8DAR - chains A and B of the 8 polymer chains in the assembly; structure by electron microscopy, 3.00 A resolution.

# Chain A (and B)
Protein: Cell division control protein 48
Organism: Saccharomyces cerevisiae
Notes: EC 3.6.4.6; chain B of this document is another copy of the same molecule, construct and numbering; everything in this record applies to it too
Reference sequence: P25694 (CDC48_YEAST); residue numbers follow UniProt; this construct covers 1-835
Sequence (838 residues; each row starts with the number of its first residue; numbers below 1 keep their minus sign (Gly-2 is residue -2)):
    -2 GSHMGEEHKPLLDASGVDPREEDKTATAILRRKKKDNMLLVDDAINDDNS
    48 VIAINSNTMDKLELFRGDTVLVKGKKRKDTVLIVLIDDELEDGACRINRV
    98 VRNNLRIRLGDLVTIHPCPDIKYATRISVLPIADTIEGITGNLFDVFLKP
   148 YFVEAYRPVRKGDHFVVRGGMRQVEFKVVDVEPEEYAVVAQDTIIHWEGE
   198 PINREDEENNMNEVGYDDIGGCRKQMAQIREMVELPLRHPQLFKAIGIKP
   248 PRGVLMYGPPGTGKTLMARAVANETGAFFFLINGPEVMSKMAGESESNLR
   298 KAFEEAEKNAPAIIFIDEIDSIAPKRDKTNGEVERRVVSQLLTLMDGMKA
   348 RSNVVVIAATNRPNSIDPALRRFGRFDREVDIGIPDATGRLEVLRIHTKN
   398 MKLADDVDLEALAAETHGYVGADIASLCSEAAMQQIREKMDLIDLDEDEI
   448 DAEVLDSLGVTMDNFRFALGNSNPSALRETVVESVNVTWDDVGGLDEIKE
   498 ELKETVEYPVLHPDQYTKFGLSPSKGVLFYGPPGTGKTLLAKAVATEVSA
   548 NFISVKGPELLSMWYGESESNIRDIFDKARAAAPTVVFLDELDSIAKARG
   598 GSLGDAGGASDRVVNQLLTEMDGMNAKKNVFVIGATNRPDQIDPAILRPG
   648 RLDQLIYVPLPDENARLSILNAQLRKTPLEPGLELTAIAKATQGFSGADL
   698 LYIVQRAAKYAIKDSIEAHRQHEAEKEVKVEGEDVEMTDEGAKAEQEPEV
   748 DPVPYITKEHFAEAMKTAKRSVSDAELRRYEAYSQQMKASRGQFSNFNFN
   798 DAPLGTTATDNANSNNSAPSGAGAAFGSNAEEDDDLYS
Not modelled in the structure: -2 to 70, 76-95, 104-207, 595-607, 720-748, 790-835 (chain B: -2 to 20, 30-70, 76-206, 595-607, 720-748, 790-835)
Sequence notes: expression tag (-2 to 0)
Ligand contacts:
  - ADP (adenosine-5'-diphosphate): Asp488, Val489, Gly490, Leu492, Pro529, Pro530, Gly531, Thr532, Gly533, Lys534, Thr535, Leu536, Ile666, Gln670, Gly694, Leu698
  - ATP (adenosine-5'-triphosphate): Asp215, Ile216, Gly217, Pro257, Gly258, Thr259, Gly260, Lys261, Thr262, Leu263, Asp314, Glu315, Val390, Ile393, His394, Gly418, Ala419
Curated features (UniProtKB/Swiss-Prot):
  - binding site (ATP): Pro257 to Leu263, Asn358, His394, Gly531 to Leu536
  - modified residue: Ser472 (Phosphoserine), Ser519 (Phosphoserine), Thr735 (Phosphothreonine), Ser770 (Phosphoserine)
  - cross-link (Glycyl lysine isopeptide (Lys-Gly)): Lys305 (interchain with G-Cter in ubiquitin), Lys322 (interchain with G-Cter in ubiquitin), Lys346 (interchain with G-Cter in ubiquitin), Lys522 (interchain with G-Cter in ubiquitin), Lys539 (interchain with G-Cter in ubiquitin), Lys594 (interchain with G-Cter in ubiquitin), Lys673 (interchain with G-Cter in ubiquitin)
  - mutagenesis: Lys261 (K261A: Moderate reduction in growth rate; K261T: Probable loss of ATP binding. Complete loss of catalytic activity), Glu315 (E315A: Moderate reduction in growth rate; E315D: Severe loss of catalytic activity without affecting cooperativity between the 2 ATP-binding regions. Slight reduction in growth rate ...), Asn358 (N358A: Slight reduction in growth rate. Restores cell growth; when associated with Q-315), Arg369 (R369A: No effect on growth rate. Restores cell growth; when associated with Q-315), Pro471 (P471A/S: Restores cell growth; when associated with Q-315), Arg475 (R475H: Restores cell growth; when associated with Q-315), Lys534 (K534A/T: Severe loss of catalytic activity. Lethal), Glu588 (E588D: Moderate reduction in growth rate; E588Q: Lethal), Arg645 (R645A: Lethal)

# Interface between chain A and chain B
Pairs across the interface - 93 pairs, chain A then chain B:
  Pro257(A) - Arg369(B)
  Pro282(A) - Ser336(B)
  Pro282(A) - Thr340(B)
  Glu283(A) - Thr340(B)
  Met285(A) - Ser336(B)
  Ser286(A) - Arg333(B)
  Ser286(A) - Ser336(B)
  Ser286(A) - Gln337(B)  hydrogen bond
  Lys287(A) - Arg333(B)  hydrogen bond (backbone-side chain)
  Met288(A) - Arg333(B)
  Ala289(A) - Arg333(B)
  Glu315(A) - Arg372(B)  salt bridge
  Lys325(A) - Arg323(B)
  Lys325(A) - Arg332(B)  hydrogen bond (backbone-side chain)
  Val330(A) - Arg333(B)
  Glu331(A) - Glu329(B)
  Met398(A) - Ile243(B)
  Met398(A) - Gly244(B)
  Met398(A) - Ile245(B)  hydrophobic
  Lys399(A) - Ala242(B)
  Lys399(A) - Ile243(B)
  Glu412(A) - Lys624(B)  salt bridge
  Ala419(A) - Phe370(B)
  Ser426(A) - Ile245(B)
  Glu427(A) - Arg375(B)  salt bridge
  Ala429(A) - Ile243(B)  hydrophobic
  Ala429(A) - Ile245(B)  hydrophobic
  Met430(A) - Glu228(B)
  Met430(A) - Phe240(B)  hydrophobic
  Ile433(A) - Leu239(B)  hydrophobic
  Ile433(A) - Phe240(B)  hydrophobic
  Arg434(A) - Thr22(B)
  Arg434(A) - Ala23(B)
  Arg434(A) - Ala25(B)
  Arg434(A) - Glu228(B)  salt bridge
  Met437(A) - Ala25(B)
  Met437(A) - Ile26(B)
  Met437(A) - Arg28(B)  hydrogen bond (backbone-side chain)
  Met437(A) - Leu232(B)  hydrophobic
  Asp438(A) - Ala25(B)
  Asp438(A) - Arg28(B)  salt bridge
  Ile440(A) - Arg28(B)  hydrogen bond (backbone-side chain)
  Leu442(A) - Ile26(B)  hydrophobic
  Leu442(A) - Leu232(B)  hydrophobic
  Leu442(A) - His236(B)  hydrogen bond (backbone-side chain)
  Asp443(A) - His236(B)
  Glu444(A) - His236(B)
  Glu446(A) - Gln238(B)
  Ile447(A) - His236(B)
  Ile447(A) - Gln238(B)
  Ile447(A) - Leu239(B)  hydrophobic
  Val457(A) - Ile243(B)  hydrophobic
  Leu466(A) - Asn622(B)
  Leu466(A) - Lys624(B)
  Gly467(A) - Lys625(B)
  Ser469(A) - Asn622(B)  hydrogen bond (backbone-side chain)
  Asn470(A) - Arg577(B)
  Asn470(A) - Lys625(B)  hydrogen bond
  Pro471(A) - Asn622(B)
  Arg475(A) - Arg570(B)
  Arg475(A) - Arg577(B)
  Arg475(A) - Glu617(B)  salt bridge
  Pro555(A) - Asn612(B)
  Pro555(A) - Thr616(B)
  Leu558(A) - Asn612(B)
  Ser559(A) - Asn612(B)
  Glu564(A) - Arg609(B)
  Glu564(A) - Asn612(B)
  Glu564(A) - Gln613(B)  hydrogen bond
  Glu588(A) - Arg645(B)  salt bridge
  Thr674(A) - Phe516(B)
  Gln702(A) - Leu518(B)
  Ala705(A) - Leu518(B)  hydrophobic
  Ala708(A) - Phe516(B)  hydrophobic
  Ile709(A) - Gln512(B)
  Ile709(A) - Tyr513(B)  hydrophobic
  Lys710(A) - Glu497(B)  salt bridge
  Lys710(A) - Glu501(B)  salt bridge
  Ser712(A) - Gln512(B)  hydrogen bond
  Ile713(A) - Tyr505(B)  hydrophobic
  Ile713(A) - His509(B)
  Arg717(A) - Tyr505(B)
  Val750(A) - Lys515(B)
  Val750(A) - Phe516(B)
  Pro751(A) - Lys515(B)
  Ile753(A) - Phe516(B)  hydrophobic
  Thr764(A) - Arg788(B)
  Ala765(A) - Arg788(B)
  Lys766(A) - Ala786(B)
  Lys766(A) - Ser787(B)
  Lys766(A) - Arg788(B)  hydrogen bond (backbone-side chain)
  Lys766(A) - Gly789(B)
  Arg767(A) - Arg788(B)
Interface residues without a listed pair, chain A (74 interface residues in all): Asn358, Asn397, Tyr416, Ala422, Ser423, Gln431, Gln432, Glu435, Asp445, Leu452, Leu455, Asn468, Tyr562, Lys673, Lys706, Lys763
Interface residues without a listed pair, chain B (58 interface residues in all): Lys246, Glu293, Leu339, Glu504, Gly517, Asp574, Asp608, Arg648

# Overview
Chain A and chain B form an interface of 74 and 58 residues respectively, with 11 hydrogen bonds and 9 salt
bridges. Polar pairs include Glu315(A)-Arg372(B), Glu412(A)-Lys624(B) and Glu427(A)-Arg375(B). Bound to chain
A: ATP and ADP.
Both chains are Cell division control protein 48 (Saccharomyces cerevisiae). Entry 8DAR (Saccharomyces
cerevisiae Ufd1/Npl4/Cdc48 complex unbound but in the presence of SUMO-ubiquitin(K48polyUb)-mEOS and ATP) was
determined by electron microscopy.
